PDB entry 1F6N | X-ray diffraction, 2.80 A resolution | chains M and H of the 3 polymer chains in the assembly

== Chain M ==
Molecule: Reaction center protein M chain
Organism: Rhodobacter sphaeroides
Reference sequence: P02953 (RCEM_RHOSH); numbering as in UniProt (aligned over 1-307)
Sequence (307 residues; each row starts with the number of its first residue):
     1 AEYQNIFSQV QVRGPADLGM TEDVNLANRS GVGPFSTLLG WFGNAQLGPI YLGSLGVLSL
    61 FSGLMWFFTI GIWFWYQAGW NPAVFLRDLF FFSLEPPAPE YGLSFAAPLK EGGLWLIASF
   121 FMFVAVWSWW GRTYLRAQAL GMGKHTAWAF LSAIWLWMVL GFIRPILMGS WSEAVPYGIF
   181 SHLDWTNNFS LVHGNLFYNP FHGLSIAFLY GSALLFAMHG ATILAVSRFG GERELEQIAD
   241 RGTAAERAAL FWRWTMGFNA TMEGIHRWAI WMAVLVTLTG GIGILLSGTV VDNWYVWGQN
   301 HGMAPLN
Disordered / not traced: 303-307
Metal / ion sites: bacteriochlorophyll a Mg site 1 near H182 (its only coordinating residue here); bacteriochlorophyll a Mg site 2 near H202 (its only coordinating residue here); Fe ion: H219, E234, H266 (shared with 2 residues of chain L)
Small-molecule neighbours:
  - bacteriochlorophyll a (BCL), molecule 1: W66, F67, L89, M122, W157, L160, V175, I179, H182, L183, W185, T186
  - bacteriochlorophyll a (BCL), molecule 2: W66, M122, V126, A153, L156, W157, L160, W185, T186, N187, F189, S190, N195, L196, F197, H202, S205, I206, L209, Y210, V276, T277, G280, G283, I284
  - bacteriochlorophyll a (BCL), molecule 3: T186, F197, Y210
  - bacteriochlorophyll a (BCL), molecule 4: F197, G203, I206, A207, Y210, G211, L214
  - bacteriopheophytin a (BPH), molecule 1: S59, L60, G63, L64, F67, A125, V126, W129, T133, T146, A149, F150, S152, A153, A273, V274, T277
  - bacteriopheophytin a (BPH), molecule 2: Y210, A213, L214, A217, M218, W252, T255, M256
  - spheroidene (SPO): W66, F67, F68, I70, G71, F74, W75, F85, L89, W115, L116, S119, F120, M122, F123, W157, M158, L160, G161, F162, W171, V175, Y177, G178, I179, H182
  - ubiquinone-10 (U10), molecule 1: I50, L52, L60, W129
  - ubiquinone-10 (U10), molecule 2: L214, L215, M218, H219, T222, I223, A245, A248, A249, W252, M256, F258, N259, A260, T261, M262, I265, W268, M272

== Chain H ==
Molecule: Reaction center protein H chain
Organism: Rhodobacter sphaeroides
Reference sequence: P11846 (RCEH_RHOSH); residue numbers follow UniProt; this construct covers 1-260
Sequence (260 residues; each row starts with the number of its first residue):
     1 MVGVTAFGNF DLASLAIYSF WIFLAGLIYY LQTENMREGY PLENEDGTPA ANQGPFPLPK
    61 PKTFILPHGR GTLTVPGPES EDRPIALART AVSEGFPHAP TGDPMKDGVG PASWVARRDL
   121 PELDGHGHNK IKPMKAAAGF HVSAGKNPIG LPVRGCDLEI AGKVVDIWVD IPEQMARFLE
   181 VELKDGSTRL LPMQMVKVQS NRVHVNALSS DLFAGIPTIK SPTEVTLLEE DKICGYVAGG
   241 LMYAAPKRKS VVAAMLAEYA
Disordered / not traced: 1-10, 251-260

== How chain M and chain H interact ==
Contacting residue pairs (108):
  A1(M) - K197(H)
  Y3(M) - V196(H)
  N5(M) - Q194(H)
  Q9(M) - G145(H)
  Q9(M) - M193(H)
  Q9(M) - V196(H)  hydrogen bond (side chain-backbone)
  Q9(M) - K197(H)
  Q9(M) - V198(H)  hydrogen bond (side chain-backbone)
  V10(M) - A144(H)
  V10(M) - K146(H)
  Q11(M) - V142(H)
  Q11(M) - S143(H)  hydrogen bond (backbone-backbone)
  Q11(M) - A144(H)  hydrogen bond (backbone-backbone)
  V12(M) - F140(H)  hydrophobic
  V12(M) - H141(H)
  V12(M) - S143(H)
  V12(M) - Q174(H)
  R13(M) - G139(H)
  R13(M) - F140(H)
  R13(M) - H141(H)  hydrogen bond (backbone-backbone)
  R13(M) - S143(H)  hydrogen bond
  R13(M) - Q174(H)
  G14(M) - G139(H)
  G14(M) - F140(H)
  G14(M) - Q174(H)  hydrogen bond (backbone-side chain)
  P15(M) - A138(H)
  P15(M) - G139(H)
  P15(M) - F140(H)
  P15(M) - Q174(H)
  G19(M) - H126(H)
  M20(M) - G125(H)
  M20(M) - H126(H)
  T37(M) - A144(H)
  W41(M) - A144(H)  hydrophobic
  W41(M) - G145(H)
  N44(M) - E173(H)
  Q46(M) - Q174(H)
  F201(M) - A16(H)
  F201(M) - I17(H)  hydrophobic
  L204(M) - I17(H)  hydrophobic
  L204(M) - F20(H)  hydrophobic
  L204(M) - W21(H)  hydrophobic
  S227(M) - Q194(H)  hydrogen bond (backbone-side chain)
  R228(M) - Q194(H)
  R228(M) - M195(H)
  R228(M) - C234(H)  hydrogen bond (backbone-side chain)
  R228(M) - L241(H)
  F229(M) - C234(H)  hydrophobic
  F229(M) - A238(H)  hydrophobic
  E232(M) - M175(H)
  E232(M) - R177(H)  salt bridge
  E232(M) - Q194(H)  hydrogen bond
  R233(M) - E122(H)  salt bridge
  R233(M) - I131(H)
  R233(M) - R177(H)
  R233(M) - L227(H)
  R233(M) - E230(H)  salt bridge
  E236(M) - R117(H)
  E236(M) - R118(H)  salt bridge
  E236(M) - E122(H)
  E236(M) - L227(H)
  Q237(M) - R117(H)
  I238(M) - F64(H)  hydrophobic
  I238(M) - L73(H)
  A239(M) - L66(H)  hydrophobic
  A239(M) - L73(H)
  A239(M) - R118(H)
  D240(M) - R117(H)  hydrogen bond (backbone-side chain)
  D240(M) - R118(H)  salt bridge
  D240(M) - L227(H)
  R241(M) - E38(H)  salt bridge
  R241(M) - E79(H)  salt bridge
  R241(M) - V115(H)
  R241(M) - R117(H)
  G242(M) - V115(H)
  G242(M) - R117(H)
  T243(M) - S113(H)
  T243(M) - V115(H)
  T243(M) - D231(H)  hydrogen bond (backbone-side chain)
  E246(M) - V115(H)
  R247(M) - P111(H)  hydrogen bond (side chain-backbone)
  R247(M) - S113(H)  hydrogen bond (side chain-backbone)
  R253(M) - Y40(H)  hydrogen bond
  F258(M) - Q32(H)
  N259(M) - N35(H)
  A260(M) - N35(H)
  T261(M) - E34(H)
  T261(M) - N35(H)  hydrogen bond (backbone-side chain)
  T261(M) - E38(H)
  E263(M) - K62(H)  salt bridge
  E263(M) - F64(H)
  G264(M) - N35(H)
  I265(M) - N35(H)  hydrogen bond (backbone-side chain)
  R267(M) - Y30(H)  hydrogen bond
  R267(M) - L31(H)
  R267(M) - E34(H)  salt bridge
  W268(M) - L31(H)  hydrophobic
  W268(M) - N35(H)
  W271(M) - L27(H)
  L275(M) - L27(H)  hydrophobic
  T279(M) - F20(H)
  V290(M) - L12(H)  hydrophobic
  W297(M) - D11(H)  hydrogen bond
  W297(M) - A13(H)
  W297(M) - S14(H)
  H301(M) - S14(H)  hydrogen bond (backbone-side chain)
  G302(M) - D11(H)
  G302(M) - S14(H)
Other interface residues (no listed pair), chain M (57 interface residues in all): E2, D17, P200, F208, L286, V291, W294
Other interface residues (no listed pair), chain H (74 interface residues in all): F23, L24, I28, R37, G39, L42, G110, A112, W114, K130, M134, P148, I167, V169, D170, P172, P192, N206, G235

== Overview ==
57 residues of chain M and 74 residues of chain H are in contact, with 20 hydrogen bonds and 9 salt bridges.
Polar pairs include E232(M)-R177(H), R233(M)-E122(H) and R233(M)-E230(H). Chain M binds 4 copies of
bacteriochlorophyll a, bacteriopheophytin a, ubiquinone-10 and spheroidene.
Chain M is Reaction center protein M chain and chain H is Reaction center protein H chain, both from
Rhodobacter sphaeroides; the structure, Crystal structure analysis of the mutant reaction center pro L209->
tyr from the photosynthetic purple bacterium ..., was determined by X-ray diffraction, deposited together with
1FNP and 1FNQ.
